PDB entry 9KT3 | electron microscopy, 3.63 A resolution | chains J and C of the 9 polymer chains in the assembly

[Chain J]
Molecule: CYFN1006-2 light chain
Organism: Escherichia phage T4
Chain sequence (215 residues; row label = number of the first residue in the row; note: 18 numbers in that range are skipped by the numbering (no residue carries them; nothing is unmodelled there)):
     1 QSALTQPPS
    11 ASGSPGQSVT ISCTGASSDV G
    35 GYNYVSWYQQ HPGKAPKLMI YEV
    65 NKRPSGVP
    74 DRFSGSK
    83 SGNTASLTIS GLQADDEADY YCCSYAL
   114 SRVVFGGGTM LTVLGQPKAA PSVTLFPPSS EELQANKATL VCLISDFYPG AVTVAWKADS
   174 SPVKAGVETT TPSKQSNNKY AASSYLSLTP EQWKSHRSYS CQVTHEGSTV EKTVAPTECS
Unresolved in the structure: 1, 223-233
Disulfides: Cys23-Cys104, Cys155-Cys214

[Chain C]
Molecule: Spike glycoprotein, Fibritin, Expression Tag
Organism: Severe acute respiratory syndrome coronavirus 2
Reference sequence: chimeric construct of P0DTC2, P10104: residues 18-1208 from P0DTC2 (SPIKE_SARS2) positions 14-1204 (UniProt number = residue number - 4); residues 1211-1234 from P10104 positions 458-481 (UniProt number = residue number - 753)
Chain sequence (1295 residues; row label = number of the first residue in the row; numbers below 1 keep their minus sign (Met-6 is residue -6)):
    -6 MPMGSLQPLA TLYLLGMLVA SVLAQCVNLI TRTQSYTNSF TRGVYYPDKV FRSSVLHSTH
    54 DLFLPFFSNV TWFHAIHVSG TNGTKRFDNP ALPFNDGVYF ASTEKSNIIR GWIFGTTLDS
   114 KTQSLLIVNN ATNVVIKVCE FQFCNDPFLD VYQKNNKSWM ESEFRVYSSA NNCTFEYVSQ
   174 PFLMDLEGKE GNFKNLREFV FKNIDGYFKI YSKHTPINLE RDLPQGFSAL EPLVDLPIGI
   234 NITRFQTLLA LHRSYLTPVD SSSGWTAGAA AYYVGYLQPR TFLLKYNENG TITDAVDCAL
   294 DPLSETKCTL KSFTVEKGIY QTSNFRVQPT ESIVRFPNIT NLCPFHEVFN ATTFASVYAW
   354 NRKRISNCVA DYSVIYNFAP FFAFKCYGVS PTKLNDLCFT NVYADSFVIR GNEVSQIAPG
   414 QTGNIADYNY KLPDDFTGCV IAWNSNKLDS KPSGNYNYLY RLLRKSKLKP FERDISTEIY
   474 QAGNKPCNGV AGPNCYSPLQ SYGFRPTYGV GHQPYRVVVL SFELLHAPAT VCGPKKSTNL
   534 VKNKCVNFNF NGLTGTGVLT ESNKKFLPFQ QFGRDIADTT DAVRDPQTLE ILDITPCSFG
   594 GVSVITPGTN TSNQVAVLYQ GVNCTEVPVA IHADQLTPTW RVYSTGSNVF QTRAGCLIGA
   654 EYVNNSYECD IPIGAGICAS YQTQTKSHGS ASSVASQSII AYTMSLGAEN SVAYSNNSIA
   714 IPTNFTISVT TEILPVSMTK TSVDCTMYIC GDSTECSNLL LQYGSFCTQL KRALTGIAVE
   774 QDKNTQEVFA QVKQIYKTPP IKYFGGFNFS QILPDPSKPS KRSPIEDLLF NKVTLADAGF
   834 IKQYGDCLGD IAARDLICAQ KFNGLTVLPP LLTDEMIAQY TSALLAGTIT SGWTFGAGPA
   894 LQIPFPMQMA YRFNGIGVTQ NVLYENQKLI ANQFNSAIGK IQDSLSSTPS ALGKLQDVVN
   954 HNAQALNTLV KQLSSKFGAI SSVLNDILSR LDPPEAEVQI DRLITGRLQS LQTYVTQQLI
  1014 RAAEIRASAN LAATKMSECV LGQSKRVDFC GKGYHLMSFP QSAPHGVVFL HVTYVPAQEK
  1074 NFTTAPAICH DGKAHFPREG VFVSNGTHWF VTQRNFYEPQ IITTDNTFVS GNCDVVIGIV
  1134 NNTVYDPLQP ELDSFKEELD KYFKNHTSPD VDLGDISGIN ASVVNIQKEI DRLNEVAKNL
  1194 NESLIDLQEL GKYEQGSGYI PEAPRDGQAY VRKDGEWVFL STFLSGLEVL FQGPGGWSHP
  1254 QFEKGGGSGG GSGGSAWSHP QFEKGGSHHH HHHHH
Unresolved in the structure: -6 to 25, 69-77, 147-151, 175-179, 187, 261-263, 679-687, 1145-1288
Differences from the reference sequence: initiating methionine (-6); expression tag (-5 to 17); variant Ile23 (Thr19 in P0DTC2), Ser28 (Ala27 in P0DTC2), His53 (Gln52 in P0DTC2), Ala84 (Val83 in P0DTC2), Asp143 (Gly142 in P0DTC2), Gln146 (His in P0DTC2), Glu183 (Gln in P0DTC2), Glu213 (Val in P0DTC2), Val252 (Gly in P0DTC2), His339 (Gly in P0DTC2), Thr346 (Arg in P0DTC2), Ile368 (Leu in P0DTC2), Phe371 (Ser in P0DTC2), Pro373 (Ser in P0DTC2), Phe375 (Ser in P0DTC2), Ala376 (Thr in P0DTC2), Asn405 (Asp in P0DTC2), Ser408 (Arg in P0DTC2), Asn417 (Lys in P0DTC2), Lys440 (Asn in P0DTC2), Pro445 (Val in P0DTC2), Ser446 (Gly in P0DTC2), Leu456 (Phe in P0DTC2), Lys460 (Asn in P0DTC2), Asn477 (Ser in P0DTC2), Lys478 (Thr in P0DTC2), Ala484 (Glu in P0DTC2), Pro486 (Phe in P0DTC2), Ser490 (Phe in P0DTC2), Arg498 (Gln in P0DTC2), Tyr501 (Asn in P0DTC2), His505 (Tyr in P0DTC2), Gly614 (Asp in P0DTC2), Tyr655 (His in P0DTC2), Lys679 (Asn in P0DTC2), His681 (Pro in P0DTC2), Lys764 (Asn in P0DTC2), Tyr796 (Asp in P0DTC2), His954 (Gln in P0DTC2), Lys969 (Asn in P0DTC2), Pro986 (Lys in P0DTC2), Pro987 (Val in P0DTC2); conflict Gly682 (Arg in P0DTC2), Ser683 (Arg in P0DTC2), Ser685 (Arg in P0DTC2), Pro817 (Phe in P0DTC2), Pro892 (Ala in P0DTC2), Pro899 (Ala in P0DTC2), Pro942 (Ala in P0DTC2); linker (1209-1210)
Swiss-Prot annotation at these positions:
  - glycosylation (N-linked (GlcNAc...) asparagine): Asn21 (complex), Asn126 (hybrid)
Disulfides: Cys132-Cys166, Cys291-Cys301, Cys336-Cys361, Cys379-Cys432, Cys391-Cys525, Cys480-Cys488, Cys538-Cys590, Cys617-Cys649, Cys662-Cys671, Cys738-Cys760, Cys743-Cys749, Cys840-Cys851, Cys1032-Cys1043, Cys1082-Cys1126

[How chain J and chain C interact]
Residue-residue contacts - 19 pairs, chain J then chain C:
  Asp29(J) with Glu340(C); Ala344(C); Thr345(C)
  Val30(J) with Glu340(C); Val341(C), hydrophobic; Phe347(C), hydrophobic; Asn354(C)
  Gly31(J) with Thr346(C)
  Tyr38(J) with Thr345(C); Thr346(C)
  Tyr107(J) with Thr345(C)
  Ala108(J) with Ala344(C); Thr345(C), hydrogen bond (backbone-backbone)
  Leu109(J) with His339(C); Glu340(C); Asn343(C)
  Ser114(J) with Asn343(C), hydrogen bond (side chain-backbone); Ala344(C), hydrogen bond (side chain-backbone); Thr345(C)
Also at the interface, not in a pair above, chain C (11 interface residues in all): Lys356, Ser399

[Summary]
8 residues of chain J face 11 of chain C across their interface; the contacts include 3 hydrogen bonds. Polar
contacts include Ser114(J)-Asn343(C), Ser114(J)-Ala344(C) and Ala108(J)-Thr345(C).
Chain J is CYFN1006-2 light chain (Escherichia phage T4) and chain C is Spike glycoprotein, Fibritin,
Expression Tag (Severe acute respiratory syndrome coronavirus 2); the structure, Structure of EG.5.1 S trimer
with 2 down-RBDs complex with antibody CYFN1006-2, was determined by electron microscopy.
